3CRL - chains A and D of the 4 polymer chains in the assembly; structure by X-ray diffraction, 2.61 A resolution.

Chain A:
Molecule: Pyruvate dehydrogenase [lipoamide] kinase isozyme 2, mitochondrial
Source organism: Rattus norvegicus
Notes: EC 2.7.11.2
UniProt: Q64536 (PDK2_RAT); numbering as in UniProt (aligned over 1-407)
Chain sequence (407 residues; row label = number of the first residue in the row):
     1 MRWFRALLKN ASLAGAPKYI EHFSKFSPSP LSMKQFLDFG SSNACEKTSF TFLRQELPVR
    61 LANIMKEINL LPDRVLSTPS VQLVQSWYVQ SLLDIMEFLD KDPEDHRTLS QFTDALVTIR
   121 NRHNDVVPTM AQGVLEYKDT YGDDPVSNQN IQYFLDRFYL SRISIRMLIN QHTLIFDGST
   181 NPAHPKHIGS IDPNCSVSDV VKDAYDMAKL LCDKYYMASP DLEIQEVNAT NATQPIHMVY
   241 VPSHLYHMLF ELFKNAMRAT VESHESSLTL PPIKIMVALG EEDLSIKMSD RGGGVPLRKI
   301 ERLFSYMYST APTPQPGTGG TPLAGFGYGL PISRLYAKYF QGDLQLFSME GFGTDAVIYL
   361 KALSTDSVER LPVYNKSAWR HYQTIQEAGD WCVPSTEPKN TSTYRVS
Disordered / not traced: 1-11, 313-322, 403-407
Bound ions: K+: Ser24, Phe26, Asn63, Tyr374; Mg2+: Glu251, Asn255 (together with AMP-PNP)
Small-molecule neighbours: AMP-PNP (ANP; phosphoaminophosphonic acid-adenylate ester): Glu251, Asn255, Ala256, Arg258, Ala259, Asp290, Val295, Leu303, Ser309, Ala324, Gly325, Phe326, Gly327, Tyr328, Gly329, Leu330, Pro331, Thr354
Curated features (UniProtKB/Swiss-Prot):
  - binding site (ATP): Glu251 to Arg258, Asp290, Ser309, Thr310, Gly325 to Leu330
  - modified residue: Tyr215 (Phosphotyrosine), Tyr216 (Phosphotyrosine), Lys376 (N6-succinyllysine)
From the paper describing this entry:
  - conformationally variable residues (loop rearrangement, order/disorder transition): Phe304 to Pro312, Leu323 to Gly327
  - binding site for AMP-PNP: Leu323 to Gly327
  - K+ coordination: Ser24, Phe26, Asn63, Tyr374

Chain D:
Molecule: Dihydrolipoyllysine-residue acetyltransferase component of pyruvate dehydrogenase complex, mitochondrial
Source organism: Homo sapiens
Notes: EC 2.3.1.12
UniProt: P10515 (ODP2_HUMAN); residues 128-214 here correspond to UniProt positions 181-267 (UniProt number = residue number + 53)
Chain sequence (87 residues; row label = number of the first residue in the row):
   128 SYPPHMQVLL PALSPTMTMG TVQRWEKKVG EKLSEGDLLA EIETDKATIG FEVQEEGYLA
   188 KILVPEGTRD VPLGTPLCII VEKEADI
Modified residues: Lys173 (N~6~-[(6R)-6,8-disulfanyloctanoyl]-L-lysine; LA2)

Interface between chain A and chain D:
Pairs across the interface (21):
  Gln386(A) with Glu153(D), hydrogen bond; Leu165(D)
  Glu387(A) with Leu165(D)
  Ala388(A) with Leu165(D)
  Val393(A) with Ala174(D); Thr175(D), hydrogen bond (backbone-backbone)
  Pro394(A) with Thr175(D), hydrogen bond (backbone-side chain)
  Ser395(A) with Glu170(D), hydrogen bond; Thr171(D), hydrogen bond (side chain-backbone); Asp172(D); Lys173(D); Ala174(D); Thr175(D)
  Thr396(A) with Glu170(D), hydrogen bond (backbone-side chain)
  Glu397(A) with Glu170(D); Asp172(D); Arg196(D), salt bridge
  Pro398(A) with Asp172(D)
  Lys399(A) with Asp172(D), hydrogen bond (backbone-backbone); Lys173(D)
  Thr401(A) with Lys173(D)
Also at the interface, not in a pair above, chain A (12 interface residues in all): Ile385
Also at the interface, not in a pair above, chain D (13 interface residues in all): Lys154, Asp164, Gly177, Glu179

In short:
12 residues of chain A face 13 of chain D across their interface; the contacts include 7 hydrogen bonds and 1
salt bridge. Among the polar pairs are Glu397(A)-Arg196(D), Gln386(A)-Glu153(D) and Pro394(A)-Thr175(D).
Ligands of chain A: AMP-PNP. From the paper: a binding site for AMP-PNP at Leu323(A); K+ coordination by
Ser24(A), Phe26(A) and Asn63(A) among others.
Chain A is Pyruvate dehydrogenase [lipoamide] kinase isozyme 2, mitochondrial (Rattus norvegicus) and chain D
is Dihydrolipoyllysine-residue acetyltransferase component of pyruvate dehydrogenase complex, mitochondrial
(Homo sapiens); the structure, Crystal structure of the PDHK2-L2 complex, was determined by X-ray diffraction
together with 3CRK from the same study.
